PDB entry 8RIG | electron microscopy, 3.41 A resolution | chains 2 and 6 of the 8 polymer chains in the assembly

# Chain 2
Protein: DNA replication licensing factor MCM2
Source organism: Saccharomyces cerevisiae S288C
Notes: EC 3.6.4.12
UniProtKB: P29469 (MCM2_YEAST); residue numbers follow UniProt; this construct covers 1-868
Sequence (868 residues; numbered 1 to 868; the number before each row is that of its first residue):
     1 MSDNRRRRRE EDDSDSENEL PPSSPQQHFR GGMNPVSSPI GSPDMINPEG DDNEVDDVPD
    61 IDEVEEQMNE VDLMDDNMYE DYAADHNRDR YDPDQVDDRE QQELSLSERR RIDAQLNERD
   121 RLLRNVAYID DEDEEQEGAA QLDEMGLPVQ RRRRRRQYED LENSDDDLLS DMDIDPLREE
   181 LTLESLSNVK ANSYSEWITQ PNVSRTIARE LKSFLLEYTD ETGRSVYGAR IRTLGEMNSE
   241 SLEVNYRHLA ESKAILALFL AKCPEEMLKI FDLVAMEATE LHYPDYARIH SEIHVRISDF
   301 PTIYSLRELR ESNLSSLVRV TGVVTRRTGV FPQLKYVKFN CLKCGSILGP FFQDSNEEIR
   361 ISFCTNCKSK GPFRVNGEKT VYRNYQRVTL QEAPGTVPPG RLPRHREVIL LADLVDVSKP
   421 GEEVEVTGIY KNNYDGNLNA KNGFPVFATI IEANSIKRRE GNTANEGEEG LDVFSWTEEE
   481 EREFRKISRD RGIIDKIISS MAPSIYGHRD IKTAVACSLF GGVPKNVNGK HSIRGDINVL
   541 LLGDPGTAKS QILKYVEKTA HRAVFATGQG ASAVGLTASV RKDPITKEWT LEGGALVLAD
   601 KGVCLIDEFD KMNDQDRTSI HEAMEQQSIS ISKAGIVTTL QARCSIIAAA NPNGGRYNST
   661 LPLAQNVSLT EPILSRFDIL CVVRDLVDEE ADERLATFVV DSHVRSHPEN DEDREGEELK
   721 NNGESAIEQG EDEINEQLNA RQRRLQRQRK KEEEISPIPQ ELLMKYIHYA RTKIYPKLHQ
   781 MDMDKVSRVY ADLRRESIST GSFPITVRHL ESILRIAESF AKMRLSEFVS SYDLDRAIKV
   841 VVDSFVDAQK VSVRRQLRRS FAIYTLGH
Disordered / not traced: 1-180, 460-472, 711-755, 865-868
Ion coordination: Zn2+: Cys341, Cys344, Cys364, Cys367; Mg2+: Ser550 (together with ATP)
Ligand contacts:
  - ADP (adenosine-5'-diphosphate): His531, Ile533, Arg676, Val807, Arg808, Glu811
  - ATP (adenosine-5'-triphosphate): Ser504, Ile505, Tyr506, Pro545, Gly546, Thr547, Ala548, Lys549, Ser550, Gln551, Glu608, Asn651, Leu695, Phe698
Curated features (UniProtKB/Swiss-Prot):
  - zinc finger: Cys341 to Cys367 (C4-type)
  - motif: Ser675 to Asp678 (Arginine finger)
  - binding site (ATP): Gly543 to Ser550
  - modified residue (Phosphoserine): Ser14, Ser16, Ser23, Ser164, Ser170
  - natural variant: Glu392 (E392K: In allele MCM2-1)
  - mutagenesis: Cys364 (C364Y/F/S/H: Loss of activity), Cys367 (C367Y/F/S/H: Loss of activity), Lys549 (K549A: Reduces MCM2-7 complex helicase activity. Abolishes MCM2-7 complex helicase activity; when associated with MCM5 A-422. Reduces MCM2-7 complex helicase activity; when associated with MCM3 A-415), Arg676 (R676A: Loss of MCM2-7 complex helicase activity)

# Chain 6
Protein: DNA replication licensing factor MCM6
Source organism: Saccharomyces cerevisiae S288C
Notes: EC 3.6.4.12
UniProtKB: P53091 (MCM6_YEAST); residue numbers follow UniProt; this construct covers 1-1017
Sequence (1017 residues; each row starts with the number of its first residue):
     1 MSSPFPADTP SSNRPSNSSP PPSSIGAGFG SSSGLDSQIG SRLHFPSSSQ PHVSNSQTGP
    61 FVNDSTQFSS QRLQTDGSAT NDMEGNEPAR SFKSRALNHV KKVDDVTGEK VREAFEQFLE
   121 DFSVQSTDTG EVEKVYRAQI EFMKIYDLNT IYIDYQHLSM RENGALAMAI SEQYYRFLPF
   181 LQKGLRRVVR KYAPELLNTS DSLKRSEGDE GQADEDEQQD DDMNGSSLPR DSGSSAAPGN
   241 GTSAMATRSI TTSTSPEQTE RVFQISFFNL PTVHRIRDIR SEKIGSLLSI SGTVTRTSEV
   301 RPELYKASFT CDMCRAIVDN VEQSFKYTEP TFCPNPSCEN RAFWTLNVTR SRFLDWQKVR
   361 IQENANEIPT GSMPRTLDVI LRGDSVERAK PGDRCKFTGV EIVVPDVTQL GLPGVKPSST
   421 LDTRGISKTT EGLNSGVTGL RSLGVRDLTY KISFLACHVI SIGSNIGASS PDANSNNRET
   481 ELQMAANLQA NNVYQDNERD QEVFLNSLSS DEINELKEMV KDEHIYDKLV RSIAPAVFGH
   541 EAVKKGILLQ MLGGVHKSTV EGIKLRGDIN ICVVGDPSTS KSQFLKYVVG FAPRSVYTSG
   601 KASSAAGLTA AVVRDEEGGD YTIEAGALML ADNGICCIDE FDKMDISDQV AIHEAMEQQT
   661 ISIAKAGIHA TLNARTSILA AANPVGGRYN RKLSLRGNLN MTAPIMSRFD LFFVILDDCN
   721 EKIDTELASH IVDLHMKRDE AIEPPFSAEQ LRRYIKYART FKPILTKEAR SYLVEKYKEL
   781 RKDDAQGFSR SSYRITVRQL ESMIRLSEAI ARANCVDEIT PSFIAEAYDL LRQSIIRVDV
   841 DDVEMDEEFD NIESQSHAAS GNNDDNDDGT GSGVITSEPP ADIEEGQSEA TARPGTSEKK
   901 KTTVTYDKYV SMMNMIVRKI AEVDREGAEE LTAVDIVDWY LLQKENDLGS LAEYWEERRL
   961 AFKVIKRLVK DRILMEIHGT RHNLRDLENE ENENNKTVYV IHPNCEVLDQ LEPQDSS
Disordered / not traced: 1-98, 127-129, 201-259, 421-444, 463-501, 786-790, 840-1017
Ion coordination: Zn2+: Cys311, Cys314, Cys333, Cys338; Mg2+: Ser582 (together with ATP)
Ligand contacts:
  - ATP (adenosine-5'-triphosphate), molecule 1: Ala536, Val537, Phe538, Gly539, His540, Asp576, Pro577, Ser578, Thr579, Ser580, Lys581, Ser582, Gln583, Asn683, Leu727
  - ATP, molecule 2: Val797, Arg798, Glu801
Curated features (UniProtKB/Swiss-Prot):
  - motif: Ser707 to Asp710 (Arginine finger)
  - binding site (ATP): Gly575 to Ser582
  - modified residue: Ser78 (Phosphoserine), Ser249 (Phosphoserine), Ser372 (Phosphoserine), Thr766 (Phosphothreonine)
  - mutagenesis: Lys581 (K581A: Loss of MCM2-7 complex helicase activity)

# Chain 2 / chain 6 interface
Residue-residue contacts (67):
  Arg310(2) - Val300(6)
  Arg310(2) - Asp355(6)
  Arg310(2) - Val386(6)
  Arg310(2) - Glu387(6)
  Glu311(2) - Phe353(6)
  Glu311(2) - Asp355(6)
  Thr325(2) - His669(6)
  Arg326(2) - Gly667(6)  hydrogen bond (side chain-backbone)
  Gln391(2) - His669(6)
  Gln391(2) - Ala670(6)
  Gln391(2) - Thr671(6)  hydrogen bond (side chain-backbone)
  Pro394(2) - Thr671(6)
  Pro394(2) - Asn673(6)  hydrogen bond (backbone-side chain)
  Pro399(2) - Lys390(6)
  Gly400(2) - Arg594(6)
  Arg401(2) - Glu387(6)  salt bridge
  Arg401(2) - Lys390(6)
  Leu402(2) - Ile623(6)  hydrophobic
  Leu402(2) - Met629(6)  hydrophobic
  Pro403(2) - Thr671(6)
  Pro403(2) - Leu672(6)
  Arg404(2) - Thr297(6)
  Arg404(2) - Ser298(6)  hydrogen bond (side chain-backbone)
  Arg404(2) - Glu299(6)
  Arg404(2) - Glu387(6)  salt bridge
  His405(2) - Tyr621(6)  hydrogen bond
  Asn432(2) - Pro302(6)
  Leu438(2) - Leu304(6)  hydrophobic
  Leu438(2) - Tyr327(6)  hydrophobic
  Asn442(2) - Pro405(6)
  Phe444(2) - Glu303(6)
  Phe444(2) - Phe325(6)  hydrogen bond (backbone-backbone)
  Phe444(2) - Trp356(6)
  Pro445(2) - Glu303(6)
  Pro445(2) - Leu304(6)  hydrogen bond (backbone-backbone)
  Val446(2) - Pro302(6)
  Val446(2) - Trp356(6)  hydrophobic
  Phe447(2) - Arg301(6)
  Phe447(2) - Pro302(6)  hydrogen bond (backbone-backbone)
  Phe447(2) - Phe353(6)  hydrophobic
  Lys558(2) - Glu561(6)  salt bridge
  Gln569(2) - Val650(6)
  Gly570(2) - Val650(6)
  Ala571(2) - Glu654(6)
  Gly654(2) - Arg696(6)
  Gly655(2) - Arg696(6)
  Arg656(2) - Arg794(6)
  Asp685(2) - Arg781(6)  salt bridge
  Val687(2) - Ala785(6)  hydrophobic
  Glu689(2) - Lys778(6)
  Glu689(2) - Lys782(6)
  Asp692(2) - Arg781(6)  salt bridge
  Leu695(2) - Val797(6)  hydrophobic
  Ala696(2) - Val774(6)  hydrophobic
  Val700(2) - Arg770(6)
  Val700(2) - Val774(6)  hydrophobic
  Asp701(2) - Arg770(6)  salt bridge
  His703(2) - Lys557(6)
  His703(2) - Leu565(6)
  His703(2) - Glu801(6)  salt bridge
  Val704(2) - Arg770(6)
  Ser706(2) - Lys557(6)
  Ser706(2) - Ser558(6)
  His707(2) - Pro763(6)  hydrogen bond (side chain-backbone)
  His707(2) - Ile764(6)
  Pro708(2) - His556(6)
  Glu709(2) - Ile764(6)
Other interface residues (no listed pair), chain 2 (58 interface residues in all): Leu309, Leu314, Val397, Arg406, Tyr434, Gly443, Ala448, Thr449, Pro545, Gly546, Gln551, Pro584, Leu686, Glu693, Thr697, Val699, Asn710
Other interface residues (no listed pair), chain 6 (74 interface residues in all): Gln323, Lys326, Leu346, Val348, Leu354, Gln357, Ile380, Arg382, Arg388, Pro391, Val404, Val407, Val555, Thr559, Ile563, Glu617, Ala625, Asp632, Asn633, Arg675, Pro704, Lys762, Glu775, Tyr777, Thr796, Arg798, Leu800, Ile804

# Overview
58 residues of chain 2 and 74 residues of chain 6 are in contact, with 9 hydrogen bonds and 7 salt bridges.
Polar contacts include Arg401(2)-Glu387(6), Arg404(2)-Glu387(6) and Lys558(2)-Glu561(6). One ATP molecule is
bound between chain 2 and chain 6. Bound to chain 2: ADP.
Chain 2 is DNA replication licensing factor MCM2 and chain 6 is DNA replication licensing factor MCM6, both
from Saccharomyces cerevisiae S288C; the structure, Cryo-EM structure of an MCM helicase single hexamer loaded
onto dsDNA, was determined by electron microscopy, deposited together with 9I3I and 8RIF.
